Entry 9C4D (electron microscopy, 4.17 A resolution (low resolution: residue-level contacts below are approximate; hydrogen-bond / salt-bridge calls are withheld)); this record covers chains B and E of the 10 polymer chains in the assembly.

== Chain B ==
Molecule: 77-nt DNA strand
Sequence (77 nucleotides; numbered -79 to -3; the number before each row is that of its first residue; numbers below 1 keep their minus sign (DA-79 is residue -79)):
   -79 AGTGGGTCTATAGCAACGTTGTTTCCTGTTTACTAATAAATAAGGTGACA
   -29 GAAAAAAAGTTGGAGCTATGCTAAAAA

== Chain E ==
Protein: HTH-type transcriptional regulator MntR
Organism: Bacillus subtilis
UniProtKB: P54512 (MNTR_BACSU); residue numbers follow UniProt; this construct covers 1-142
Sequence (142 residues; each row starts with the number of its first residue):
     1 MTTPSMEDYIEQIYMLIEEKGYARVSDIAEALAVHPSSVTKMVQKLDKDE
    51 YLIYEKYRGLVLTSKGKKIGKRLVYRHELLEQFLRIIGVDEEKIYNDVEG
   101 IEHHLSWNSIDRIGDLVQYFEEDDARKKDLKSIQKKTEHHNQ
Disordered / not traced: 1-2
Ion coordination: Mn2+ site 1: Asp8, Glu99, Glu102, His103; Mn2+ site 2: Glu11, His77, Glu102
Curated features (UniProtKB/Swiss-Prot):
  - binding site (Cd(2+)): Asp8, Glu11, His77, Glu99, Glu102, His103
  - binding site (Mn(2+)): Asp8, Glu11, His77, Glu99, Glu102, His103
  - mutagenesis: Asp8 (D8M: Binds only one manganese ion, in a pseudo-hexacoordinate geometry), Glu11 (E11K: Retains selectivity for activation by Mn(2+) and Cd(2+) over Co(2+) and Fe(2+). Can bind Mn(2+) in the C site, despite alteration to the A site, and adopt active DNA-binding conformations ...), His77 (H77A: Retains selectivity for activation by Mn(2+) and Cd(2+) over Co(2+) and Fe(2+). Can bind Mn(2+) in the C site, despite alteration to the A site, and adopt active DNA-binding conformations ...)
What the authors report for this chain:
  - mutagenesis - Y22A: abolished binding to P84
  - mutagenesis - Y22A, D27A: unchanged binding to C84
  - mutagenesis - Y22A, D27A: unchanged binding to H26
  - mutagenesis - D27A: increased binding to P84

== How chain B and chain E interact ==
Contacting residue pairs - 5 pairs, chain B then chain E:
  DA-30(B) with Ser38(E)
  DA-28(B) with His35(E); Ser37(E)
  DA-23(B) with Tyr57(E)
  DA-22(B) with Arg58(E)
Other interface residues (no listed pair), chain B (7 interface residues in all): DG-29, DA-27, DA-24

== Summary ==
Chain B and chain E form an interface of 7 and 5 residues respectively. From UniProt: 6 Cd2+-binding residues,
6 Mn2+-binding residues and 3 mutagenesis sites on chain E. The paper reports that Y22A of chain E abolishes
binding to P84; D27A of chain E increases binding to P84.
Here chain B is a 77-nt DNA strand and chain E is HTH-type transcriptional regulator MntR (Bacillus subtilis).
Entry 9C4D (The structure of 4 MntR homodimers bound to the promoter sequence of mnep) was determined by
electron microscopy, deposited together with 9C4C.
